PDB entry 4MBA | X-ray diffraction, 2.00 A resolution | chain A

[Chain A]
Protein: Myoglobin
Source organism: Aplysia limacina
Reference sequence: P02210 (GLB_APLLI); residue numbers follow UniProt; this construct covers 1-145
Sequence (147 residues; row label = number of the first residue in the row; numbering starts at 0):
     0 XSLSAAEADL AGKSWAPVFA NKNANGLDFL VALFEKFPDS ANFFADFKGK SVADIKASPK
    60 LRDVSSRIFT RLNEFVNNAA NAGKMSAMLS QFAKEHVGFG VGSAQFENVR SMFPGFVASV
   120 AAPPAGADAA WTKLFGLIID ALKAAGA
Construct notes: conflict Asn22 (Asp in P02210), Leu26 (Asp in P02210), Asp27 (Ala in P02210), Asn80 (Asp in P02210)
Modified / non-standard residues: ACE (acetyl group) at position 0
Metal / ion sites: heme Fe: His95 (together with imidazole)
Small-molecule neighbours: heme (HEM): Phe28, Leu32, Ser39, Phe42, Phe43, Arg66, Ile67, Arg70, Leu71, Phe91, Glu94, His95, Phe98, Val100, Gln104, Phe105, Val108, Phe134

[In short]
Bound to chain A: heme.
Chain A is Myoglobin (Aplysia limacina); the structure, Aplysia limacina myoglobin. crystallographic analysis
at 1.6 angstroms resolution, was determined by X-ray diffraction together with 1MBA and 3MBA from the same
study.
